PDB entry 4XRY | X-ray diffraction, 2.50 A resolution | chain A

[Chain A]
Molecule: Cytochrome P450 2D6
Organism: Homo sapiens
Notes: EC 1.14.14.1
UniProt: P10635 (CP2D6_HUMAN); numbering as in UniProt (aligned over 34-497)
Sequence (479 residues; numbered 23 to 501; the number before each row is that of its first residue):
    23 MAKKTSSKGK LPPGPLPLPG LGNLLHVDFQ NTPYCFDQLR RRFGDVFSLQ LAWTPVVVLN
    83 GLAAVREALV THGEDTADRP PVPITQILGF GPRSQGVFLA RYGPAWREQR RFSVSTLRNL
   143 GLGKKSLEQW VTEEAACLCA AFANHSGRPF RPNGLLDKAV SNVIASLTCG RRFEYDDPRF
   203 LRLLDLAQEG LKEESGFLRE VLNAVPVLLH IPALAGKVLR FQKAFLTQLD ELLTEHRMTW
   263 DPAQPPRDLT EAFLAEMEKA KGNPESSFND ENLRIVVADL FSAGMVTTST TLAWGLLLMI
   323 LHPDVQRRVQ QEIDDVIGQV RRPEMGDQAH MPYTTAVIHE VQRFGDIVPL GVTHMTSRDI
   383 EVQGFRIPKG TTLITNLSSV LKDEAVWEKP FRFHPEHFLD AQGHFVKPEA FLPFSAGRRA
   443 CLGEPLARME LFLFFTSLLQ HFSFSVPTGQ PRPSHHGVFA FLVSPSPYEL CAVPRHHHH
Unresolved in the structure: 23-30, 51-53, 498-501
Construct notes: expression tag (23-33, 498-501)
Bound ions: Zn2+ site 1 near Cys191 (its only coordinating residue here); Zn2+ site 2: His258, Asp270, Glu273, Glu287; Zn2+ site 3: Asp422, His426 (shared with 2 residues of chain B); heme Fe near Cys443 (its only coordinating residue here); Zn2+ site 4 near His463 (its only coordinating residue here)
Small-molecule neighbours:
  - heme (HEM): Arg101, Val119, Phe120, Trp128, Arg132, Ile186, Leu302, Ala305, Gly306, Thr309, Thr310, Thr313, Gln364, Ile369, Val370, Gly373, Val374, His376, Leu399, Pro435, Phe436, Ser437, Arg441, Ala442, Cys443, Leu444, Gly445, Leu448, Ala449, Glu452, Leu453
  - SI5 ((4aR,6R,8aS)-8a-(2,4-difluorophenyl)-6-(1-methyl-1H-pyrazol-4-yl)-4,4a,5,6,8,8a-hexahydropyrano[3,4-d][1,3]thiazin-2-amine): Phe120, Leu121, Leu208, Ala209, Gly212, Leu213, Glu216, Gln244, Phe247, Ala300, Asp301, Ser304, Ala305, Val308, Thr309, Val370, Val374, Phe483, Leu484
Swiss-Prot annotation at these positions:
  - binding site (substrate): Asp301
  - binding site (heme): Cys443
  - natural variant: Pro34 (P34S: In allele CYP2D6*10 and allele CYP2D6*14), Gly42 (G42R: In allele CYP2D6*12), Ala85 (A85V: In allele CYP2D6*23), Val104 (V104A: In allele CYP2D6*88), Thr107 (T107I: In allele CYP2D6*17), Leu142 (L142S: In allele CYP2D6*89), Lys147 (K147R: In allele CYP2D6*90), Glu155 (E155K: In allele CYP2D6*45A, allele CYP2D6*45B and allele CYP2D6*46), Cys161 (C161S: In allele CYP2D6*91), Phe164 (F164L: In and), Gly169 (G169R: In allele CYP2D6*14), Gly212 (G212E: In allele CYP2D6*6B and allele CYP2D6*6C), 15 further natural variant entries in UniProt
From the paper describing this entry:
  - binding site for SI5: Glu216

[In short]
Ligands of chain A: heme and compound SI5. The Zn2+ site 2 is built by His258, Asp270, Glu273 and Glu287.
Asp422 and His426 coordinate Zn2+ site 3. UniProt lists substrate-binding residue Asp301 and heme-binding
residue Cys443. The paper reports a binding site for SI5 at Glu216.
Chain A is Cytochrome P450 2D6 (Homo sapiens); the structure, Human Cytochrome P450 2D6 BACE1 Inhibitor 5
Complex, was determined by X-ray diffraction (same publication as 4XRZ and 4XXS).
